Entry 8OXX (X-ray diffraction, 2.50 A resolution); this record covers chains B and C of the 3 polymer chains in the assembly.

Chain B:
Protein: Antibody fab fragment heavy chain
From: Homo sapiens
Notes: antibody fragment or engineered binder
Chain sequence (223 residues; each row starts with the number of its first residue):
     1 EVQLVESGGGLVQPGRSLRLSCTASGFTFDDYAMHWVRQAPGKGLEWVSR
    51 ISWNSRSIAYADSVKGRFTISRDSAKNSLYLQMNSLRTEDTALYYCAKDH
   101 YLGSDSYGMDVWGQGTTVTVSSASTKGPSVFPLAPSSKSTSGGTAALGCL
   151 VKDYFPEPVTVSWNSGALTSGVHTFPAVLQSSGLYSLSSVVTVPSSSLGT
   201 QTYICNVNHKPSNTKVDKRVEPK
Disulfide bonds: Cys-22/Cys-96, Cys-149/Cys-205

Chain C:
Protein: Antibody fab fragment light chain
From: Homo sapiens
Notes: antibody fragment or engineered binder
Chain sequence (216 residues; numbered 1 to 216; the number before each row is that of its first residue):
     1 NFMLTQPHSVSESPGKTVTISCTRSSGSIDSNYVQWYQQRPGSAPTIVIH
    51 EDNQRPSGVPDRFSGSIDTSSNSASLTISGLKTEDEADYYCQSYDPSNVV
   101 FGGGTKLTVLGQPKAAPSVTLFPPSSEELQANKATLVCLISDFYPGAVTV
   151 AWKADSSPVKAGVETTTPSKQSNNKYAASSYLSLTPEQWKSHRSYSCQVT
   201 HEGSTVEKTVAPTECS
Disulfide bonds: Cys-22/Cys-91, Cys-138/Cys-197

How chain B and chain C interact:
Contacting residue pairs (69; chain B residue first):
  Gln-39(B) / Gln-39(C)  hydrogen bond
  Gln-39(B) / Tyr-90(C)
  Gly-42(B) / Thr-167(C)  hydrogen bond (backbone-side chain)
  Lys-43(B) / Tyr-90(C)
  Gly-44(B) / Tyr-90(C)
  Leu-45(B) / Tyr-90(C)  hydrophobic
  Leu-45(B) / Phe-101(C)
  Trp-47(B) / Asn-98(C)
  Trp-47(B) / Val-99(C)  hydrophobic
  Arg-50(B) / Pro-96(C)
  Arg-50(B) / Ser-97(C)  hydrogen bond (side chain-backbone)
  Tyr-60(B) / Asn-98(C)
  Tyr-95(B) / Gln-39(C)  hydrogen bond
  Tyr-95(B) / Ser-43(C)
  Tyr-95(B) / Pro-45(C)
  His-100(B) / His-50(C)
  His-100(B) / Glu-51(C)  salt bridge
  Tyr-101(B) / Tyr-33(C)
  Tyr-101(B) / Gln-35(C)  hydrogen bond
  Tyr-101(B) / Glu-51(C)
  Ser-106(B) / Tyr-33(C)
  Ser-106(B) / Tyr-94(C)  hydrogen bond
  Tyr-107(B) / Gln-35(C)  hydrogen bond (backbone-side chain)
  Tyr-107(B) / Gln-92(C)  hydrogen bond (backbone-side chain)
  Tyr-107(B) / Tyr-94(C)
  Tyr-107(B) / Val-99(C)  hydrophobic
  Gly-108(B) / Gln-35(C)
  Gly-108(B) / Tyr-37(C)
  Gly-108(B) / Gln-92(C)
  Met-109(B) / Tyr-37(C)  hydrogen bond (backbone-side chain)
  Met-109(B) / Ile-47(C)
  Met-109(B) / Phe-101(C)  hydrophobic
  Asp-110(B) / Ile-47(C)
  Trp-112(B) / Tyr-37(C)
  Trp-112(B) / Pro-45(C)
  Trp-112(B) / Phe-101(C)  hydrophobic
  Gly-113(B) / Ala-44(C)
  Gln-114(B) / Ala-44(C)
  Phe-131(B) / Ser-125(C)
  Phe-131(B) / Glu-127(C)
  Phe-131(B) / Glu-128(C)
  Pro-132(B) / Ser-125(C)
  Pro-132(B) / Glu-127(C)
  Leu-133(B) / Phe-122(C)
  Ala-134(B) / Phe-122(C)
  Ser-137(B) / Ser-216(C)  hydrogen bond (side chain-backbone)
  Ala-146(B) / Thr-120(C)
  Ala-146(B) / Phe-122(C)
  Leu-150(B) / Tyr-181(C)  hydrophobic
  Lys-152(B) / Glu-128(C)  salt bridge
  Lys-152(B) / Lys-133(C)
  His-173(B) / Ser-169(C)
  His-173(B) / Lys-170(C)
  His-173(B) / Gln-171(C)
  His-173(B) / Ala-177(C)
  Phe-175(B) / Leu-139(C)  hydrophobic
  Phe-175(B) / Ile-140(C)
  Phe-175(B) / Ala-177(C)  hydrophobic
  Phe-175(B) / Ala-178(C)
  Phe-175(B) / Ser-179(C)
  Pro-176(B) / Thr-166(C)
  Val-178(B) / Thr-166(C)
  Leu-187(B) / Tyr-181(C)
  Ser-188(B) / Val-137(C)
  Ser-188(B) / Tyr-181(C)  hydrogen bond
  Val-190(B) / Leu-139(C)  hydrophobic
  Lys-218(B) / Glu-127(C)  salt bridge
  Lys-223(B) / Cys-215(C)  hydrogen bond
  Lys-223(B) / Ser-216(C)
Other interface residues (no listed pair), chain B (43 interface residues in all): His-35, Val-37, Ala-59, Asp-105, Ser-136, Leu-147, Val-172
Other interface residues (no listed pair), chain C (43 interface residues in all): Asp-95, Pro-123, Thr-135, Thr-165, Ser-172

Summary:
The chain B/chain C interface involves 43 residues from each chain, with 12 hydrogen bonds and 3 salt bridges.
Among the polar pairs are His-100(B)/Glu-51(C), Lys-152(B)/Glu-128(C) and Lys-218(B)/Glu-127(C).
Chain B is Antibody fab fragment heavy chain and chain C is Antibody fab fragment light chain, both from Homo
sapiens; the structure, Transglutaminase 3 in complex with inhibitor Z-don and DH patient-derived Fab
DH63-B02, was determined by X-ray diffraction together with 8OXV, 8OXW and 8OXY from the same study.
